PDB entry 6UTW | X-ray diffraction, 3.85 A resolution | chains CCC and 222 of the 9 polymer chains in the assembly

# Chain CCC
Molecule: DNA-directed RNA polymerase subunit beta
From: Escherichia coli
Notes: EC 2.7.7.6
UniProt: P0A8V4 (RPOB_ECO57); residues 1-1342 here = UniProt positions 1-1342
Amino-acid sequence (1342 residues; each row starts with the number of its first residue):
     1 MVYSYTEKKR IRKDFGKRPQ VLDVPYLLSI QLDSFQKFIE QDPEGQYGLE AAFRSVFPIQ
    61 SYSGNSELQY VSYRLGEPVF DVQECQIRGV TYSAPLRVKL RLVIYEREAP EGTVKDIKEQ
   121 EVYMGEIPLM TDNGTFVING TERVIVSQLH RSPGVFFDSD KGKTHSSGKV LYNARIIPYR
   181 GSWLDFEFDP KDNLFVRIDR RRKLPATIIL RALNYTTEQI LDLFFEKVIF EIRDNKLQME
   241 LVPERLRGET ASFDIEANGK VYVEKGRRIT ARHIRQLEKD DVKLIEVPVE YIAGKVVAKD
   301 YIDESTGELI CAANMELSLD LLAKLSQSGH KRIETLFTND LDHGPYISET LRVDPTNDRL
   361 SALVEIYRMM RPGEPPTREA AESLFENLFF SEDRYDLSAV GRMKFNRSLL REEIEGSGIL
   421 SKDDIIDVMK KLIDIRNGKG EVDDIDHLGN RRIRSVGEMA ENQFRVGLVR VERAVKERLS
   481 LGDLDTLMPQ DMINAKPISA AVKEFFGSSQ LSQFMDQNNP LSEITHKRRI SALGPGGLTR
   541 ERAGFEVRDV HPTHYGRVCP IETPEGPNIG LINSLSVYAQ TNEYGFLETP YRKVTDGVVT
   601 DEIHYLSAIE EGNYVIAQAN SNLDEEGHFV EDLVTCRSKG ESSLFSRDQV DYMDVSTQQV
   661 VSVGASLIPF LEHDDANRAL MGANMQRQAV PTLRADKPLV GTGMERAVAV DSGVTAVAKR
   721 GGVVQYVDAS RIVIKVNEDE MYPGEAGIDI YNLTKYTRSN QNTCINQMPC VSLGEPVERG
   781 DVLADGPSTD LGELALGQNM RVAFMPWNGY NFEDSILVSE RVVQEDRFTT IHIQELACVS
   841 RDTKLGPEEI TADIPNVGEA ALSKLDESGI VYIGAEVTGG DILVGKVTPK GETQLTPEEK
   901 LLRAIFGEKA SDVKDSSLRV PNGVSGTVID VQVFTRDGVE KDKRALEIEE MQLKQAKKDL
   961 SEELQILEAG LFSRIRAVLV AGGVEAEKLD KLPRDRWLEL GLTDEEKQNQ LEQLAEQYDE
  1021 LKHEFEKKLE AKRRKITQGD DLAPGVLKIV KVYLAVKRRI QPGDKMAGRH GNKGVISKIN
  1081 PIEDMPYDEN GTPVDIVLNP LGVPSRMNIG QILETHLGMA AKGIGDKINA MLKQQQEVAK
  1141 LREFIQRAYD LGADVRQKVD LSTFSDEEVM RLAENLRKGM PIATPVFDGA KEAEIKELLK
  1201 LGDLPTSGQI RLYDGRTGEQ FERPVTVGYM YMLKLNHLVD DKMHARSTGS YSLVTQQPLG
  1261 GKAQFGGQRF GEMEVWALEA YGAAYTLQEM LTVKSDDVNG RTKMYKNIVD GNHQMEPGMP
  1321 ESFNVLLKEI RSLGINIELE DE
Disordered / not traced: 1-2
Metal / ion sites: Mg2+ near Asp814 (its only coordinating residue here)
Small-molecule neighbours: diphosphate (DPO): Glu813, Ser1105, Arg1106
Swiss-Prot annotation at these positions:
  - modified residue (N6-acetyllysine): Lys1022, Lys1200

# Chain 222
Molecule: Synthetic DNA 50-MER (promoter template strand)
Sequence (50 nucleotides; each row starts with the number of its first residue):
     3 TCCGCGTCAG ACTCGTAGGA TTATAGCATA CGTGAGGTGG GATGTCAAGG
Disordered / not traced: 38-52

# Interface between chain CCC and chain 222
Pairs across the interface (19; chain CCC residue first):
  Arg202(CCC) with DC7(222), salt bridge to the phosphate
  Asn494(CCC) with DA25(222), hydrogen bond to the phosphate
  Lys496(CCC) with DT24(222), phosphate contact; DA25(222), salt bridge to the phosphate
  Ala500(CCC) with DT23(222), phosphate contact
  Lys503(CCC) with DA22(222), hydrogen bond to the phosphate; DT23(222), salt bridge to the phosphate
  Ser508(CCC) with DG21(222), base contact
  Glu541(CCC) with DG12(222), hydrogen bond to the base
  Gly1261(CCC) with DG17(222), phosphate contact
  Lys1262(CCC) with DG17(222), hydrogen bond to the phosphate
  Gly1267(CCC) with DC16(222), phosphate contact
  Gln1268(CCC) with DC16(222), phosphate contact
  Arg1269(CCC) with DT15(222), salt bridge to the phosphate; DC16(222), hydrogen bond to the phosphate
  Gly1271(CCC) with DT15(222), phosphate contact
  Glu1272(CCC) with DC14(222), phosphate contact
  Met1273(CCC) with DA13(222), sugar contact; DC14(222), sugar contact
Other interface residues (no listed pair), chain CCC (20 interface residues in all): Arg478, Gly507, Phe514, Ala1263, Glu1274
Other interface residues (no listed pair), chain 222 (17 interface residues in all): DG8, DT18, DA19, DG20, DT26

# Overview
The interface between chain CCC and chain 222 involves 20 residues on one side and 17 on the other, with 5
hydrogen bonds and 4 salt bridges. Polar pairs include Glu541(CCC)-DG12(222), Asn494(CCC)-DA25(222) and
Lys503(CCC)-DA22(222). Chain CCC binds diphosphate.
Here chain CCC is DNA-directed RNA polymerase subunit beta (Escherichia coli) and chain 222 is Synthetic DNA
50-MER (promoter template strand). Entry 6UTW (E. coli sigma-S transcription initiation complex with a 4-nt
RNA ("Fresh" crystal)) was determined by X-ray diffraction together with 6UTV, 6UTX, 6UTY, 6UTZ, 6UU0, 6UU1
and 11 further entries from the same study.
